PDB entry 7PSO | X-ray diffraction, 1.52 A resolution | chain A

Chain A:
Molecule: Cereblon isoform 4
Organism: Magnetospirillum gryphiswaldense
Reference sequence: A4TVL0 (A4TVL0_9PROT); numbering as in UniProt (aligned over 1-124)
Chain sequence (124 residues; numbered 1 to 124; the number before each row is that of its first residue):
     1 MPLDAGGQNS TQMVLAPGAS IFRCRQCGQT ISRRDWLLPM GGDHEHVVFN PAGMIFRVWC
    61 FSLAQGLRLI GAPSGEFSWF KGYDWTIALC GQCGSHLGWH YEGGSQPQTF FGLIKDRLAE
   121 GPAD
Disordered / not traced: 1-15, 124
Metal / ion sites: Zn2+: C24, C27, C90, C93
Small-molecule neighbours: S-Thalidomide (EF2): F49, N50, P51, F56, E76, F77, S78, W79, W85, W99, Y101
Reported in the primary citation:
  - binding site for the ligand 835: E76, F77, W79, W85, W99, Y101
  - binding site for S-Thalidomide: F77, W79, W85, W99, Y101

Summary:
Chain A binds S-Thalidomide. C24, C27, C90 and C93 coordinate Zn2+. The paper reports a binding site for the
ligand 835 at E76, F77 and W79 among others; a binding site for S-Thalidomide at F77, W79 and W85 among
others.
Chain A is Cereblon isoform 4 (Magnetospirillum gryphiswaldense); the structure, Cereblon isoform 4 from
Magnetospirillum gryphiswaldense in complex with Avadomide (CC-122), was determined by X-ray diffraction
together with 7PS9 from the same study.
